Entry 4A3L (X-ray diffraction, 3.50 A resolution); this record covers chains A and B of the 15 polymer chains in the assembly.

[Chain A]
Protein: DNA-directed RNA polymerase II subunit RPB1
From: Saccharomyces cerevisiae
Notes: EC 2.7.7.6
UniProt: P04050 (RPB1_YEAST); numbering as in UniProt (aligned over 1-1732)
Chain sequence (1732 residues; each row starts with the number of its first residue):
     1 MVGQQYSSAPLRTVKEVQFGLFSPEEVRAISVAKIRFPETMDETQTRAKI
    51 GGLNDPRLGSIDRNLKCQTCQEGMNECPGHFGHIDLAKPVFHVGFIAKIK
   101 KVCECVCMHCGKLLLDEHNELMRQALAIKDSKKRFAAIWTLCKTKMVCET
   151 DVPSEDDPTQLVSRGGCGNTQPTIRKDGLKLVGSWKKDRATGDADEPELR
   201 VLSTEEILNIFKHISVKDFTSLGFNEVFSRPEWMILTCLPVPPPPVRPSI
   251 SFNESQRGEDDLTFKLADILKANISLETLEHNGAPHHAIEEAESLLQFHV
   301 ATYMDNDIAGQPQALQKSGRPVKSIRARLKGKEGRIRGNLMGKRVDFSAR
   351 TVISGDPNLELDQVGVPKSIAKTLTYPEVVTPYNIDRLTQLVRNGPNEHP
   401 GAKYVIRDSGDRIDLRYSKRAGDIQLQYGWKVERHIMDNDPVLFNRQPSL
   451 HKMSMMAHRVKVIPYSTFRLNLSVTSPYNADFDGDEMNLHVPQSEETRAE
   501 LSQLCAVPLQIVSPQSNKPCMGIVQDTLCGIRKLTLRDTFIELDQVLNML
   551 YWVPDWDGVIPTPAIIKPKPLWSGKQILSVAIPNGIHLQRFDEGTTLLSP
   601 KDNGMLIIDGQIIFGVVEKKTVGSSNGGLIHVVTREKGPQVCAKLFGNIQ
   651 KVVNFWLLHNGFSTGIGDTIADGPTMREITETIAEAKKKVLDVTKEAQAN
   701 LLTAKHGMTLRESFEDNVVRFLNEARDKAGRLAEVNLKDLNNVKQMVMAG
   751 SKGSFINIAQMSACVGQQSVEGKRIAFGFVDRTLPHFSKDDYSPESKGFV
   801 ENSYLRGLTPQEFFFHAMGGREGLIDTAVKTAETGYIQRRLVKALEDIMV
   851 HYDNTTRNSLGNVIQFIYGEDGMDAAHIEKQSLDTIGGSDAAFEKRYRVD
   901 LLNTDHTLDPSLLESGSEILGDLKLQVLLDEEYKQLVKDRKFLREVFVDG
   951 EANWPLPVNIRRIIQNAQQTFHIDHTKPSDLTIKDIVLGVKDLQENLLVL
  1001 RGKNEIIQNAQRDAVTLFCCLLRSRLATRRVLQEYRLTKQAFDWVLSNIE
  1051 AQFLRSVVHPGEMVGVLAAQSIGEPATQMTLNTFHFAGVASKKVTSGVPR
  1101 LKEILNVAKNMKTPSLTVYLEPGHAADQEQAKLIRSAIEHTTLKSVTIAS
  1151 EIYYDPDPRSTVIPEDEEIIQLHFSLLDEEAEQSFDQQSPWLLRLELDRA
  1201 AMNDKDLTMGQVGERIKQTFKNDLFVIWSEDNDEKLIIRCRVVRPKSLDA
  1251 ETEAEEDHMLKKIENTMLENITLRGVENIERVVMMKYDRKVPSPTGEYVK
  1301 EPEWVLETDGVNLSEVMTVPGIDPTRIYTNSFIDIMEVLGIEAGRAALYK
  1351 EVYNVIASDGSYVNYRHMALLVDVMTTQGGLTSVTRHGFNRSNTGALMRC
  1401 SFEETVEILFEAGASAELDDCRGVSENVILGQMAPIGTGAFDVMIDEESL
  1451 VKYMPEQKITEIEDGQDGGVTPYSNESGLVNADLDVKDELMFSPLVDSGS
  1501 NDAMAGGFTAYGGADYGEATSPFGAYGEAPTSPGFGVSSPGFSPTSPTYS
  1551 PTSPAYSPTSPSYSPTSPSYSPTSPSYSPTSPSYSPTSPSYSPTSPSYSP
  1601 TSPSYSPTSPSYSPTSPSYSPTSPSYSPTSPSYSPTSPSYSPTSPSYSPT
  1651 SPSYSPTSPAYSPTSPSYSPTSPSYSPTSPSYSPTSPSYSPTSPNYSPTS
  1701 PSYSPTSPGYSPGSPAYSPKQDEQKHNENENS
Unresolved in the structure: 1-2, 1084-1091, 1177-1186, 1244-1253, 1456-1732
UniProt features mapped onto this chain:
  - region: Pro-248 to Asp-260 (Lid loop), Asn-306 to Lys-323 (Rudder loop), Pro-810 to Glu-822 (Bridging helix)
  - binding site (Zn(2+)): Cys-67, Cys-70, Cys-77, His-80, Cys-107, Cys-110, Cys-148, Cys-167
  - binding site (Mg(2+)): Asp-481, Asp-483, Asp-485
  - modified residue: Thr-1471 (Phosphothreonine)
  - cross-link (Glycyl lysine isopeptide (Lys-Gly)): Lys-695 (interchain with G-Cter in ubiquitin), Lys-1246 (interchain with G-Cter in ubiquitin), Lys-1350 (interchain with G-Cter in ubiquitin)
  - natural variant: Ser-1653 to Pro-1659 (deletion: In strain: A364A)
  - mutagenesis: Lys-1246 (K1246R: Impairs ubiquitination during transcription stress)
Metal / ion sites: Zn2+ site 1: Cys-67, Cys-70, Cys-77, His-80; Zn2+ site 2: Cys-107, Cys-110, Cys-148, Cys-167; Mg2+: Asp-481, Asp-483, Asp-485 (shared with 1 residue of chain P)
Small-molecule neighbours: AMP-CPP (APC; diphosphomethylphosphonic acid adenosyl ester): Arg-446, Pro-448, Asn-479, Asp-481, Asp-483, Gln-1078, Leu-1081, Asn-1082
Reported in the primary citation:
  - mutagenesis - Q1078N, Q1078S: abolished growth (citing earlier work)

[Chain B]
Protein: DNA-directed RNA polymerase II subunit RPB2
From: Saccharomyces cerevisiae
Notes: EC 2.7.7.6
UniProt: P08518 (RPB2_YEAST); residues 1-1224 here = UniProt positions 1-1224
Chain sequence (1224 residues; row label = number of the first residue in the row):
     1 MSDLANSEKYYDEDPYGFEDESAPITAEDSWAVISAFFREKGLVSQQLDS
    51 FNQFVDYTLQDIICEDSTLILEQLAQHTTESDNISRKYEISFGKIYVTKP
   101 MVNESDGVTHALYPQEARLRNLTYSSGLFVDVKKRTYEAIDVPGRELKYE
   151 LIAEESEDDSESGKVFIGRLPIMLRSKNCYLSEATESDLYKLKECPFDMG
   201 GYFIINGSEKVLIAQERSAGNIVQVFKKAAPSPISHVAEIRSALEKGSRF
   251 ISTLQVKLYGREGSSARTIKATLPYIKQDIPIVIIFRALGIIPDGEILEH
   301 ICYDVNDWQMLEMLKPCVEDGFVIQDRETALDFIGRRGTALGIKKEKRIQ
   351 YAKDILQKEFLPHITQLEGFESRKAFFLGYMINRLLLCALDRKDQDDRDH
   401 FGKKRLDLAGPLLAQLFKTLFKKLTKDIFRYMQRTVEEAHDFNMKLAINA
   451 KTITSGLKYALATGNWGEQKKAMSSRAGVSQVLNRYTYSSTLSHLRRTNT
   501 PIGRDGKLAKPRQLHNTHWGLVCPAETPEGQACGLVKNLSLMSCISVGTD
   551 PMPIITFLSEWGMEPLEDYVPHQSPDATRVFVNGVWHGVHRNPARLMETL
   601 RTLRRKGDINPEVSMIRDIREKELKIFTDAGRVYRPLFIVEDDESLGHKE
   651 LKVRKGHIAKLMATEYQDIEGGFEDVEEYTWSSLLNEGLVEYIDAEEEES
   701 ILIAMQPEDLEPAEANEENDLDVDPAKRIRVSHHATTFTHCEIHPSMILG
   751 VAASIIPFPDHNQSPRNTYQSAMGKQAMGVFLTNYNVRMDTMANILYYPQ
   801 KPLGTTRAMEYLKFRELPAGQNAIVAIACYSGYNQEDSMIMNQSSIDRGL
   851 FRSLFFRSYMDQEKKYGMSITETFEKPQRTNTLRMKHGTYDKLDDDGLIA
   901 PGVRVSGEDVIIGKTTPISPDEEELGQRTAYHSKRDASTPLRSTENGIVD
   951 QVLVTTNQDGLKFVKVRVRTTKIPQIGDKFASRHGQKGTIGITYRREDMP
  1001 FTAEGIVPDLIINPHAIPSRMTVAHLIECLLSKVAALSGNEGDASPFTDI
  1051 TVEGISKLLREHGYQSRGFEVMYNGHTGKKLMAQIFFGPTYYQRLRHMVD
  1101 DKIHARARGPMQVLTRQPVEGRSRDGGLRFGEMERDCMIAHGAASFLKER
  1151 LMEASDAFRVHICGICGLMTVIAKLNHNQFECKGCDNKIDIYQIHIPYAA
  1201 KLLFQELMAMNITPRLYTDRSRDF
Unresolved in the structure: 1-19, 71-89, 135-163, 438-445, 503-508, 669-677, 716-721, 920-932
Metal / ion sites: Zn2+: Cys-1163, Cys-1166, Cys-1182, Cys-1185
Small-molecule neighbours: AMP-CPP (APC; diphosphomethylphosphonic acid adenosyl ester): Arg-766, Tyr-769, Asp-837, Lys-987, Arg-1020

[Chain A / chain B interface]
Contacting residue pairs (468; chain A residue first):
  Gln-4(A) / Phe-1158(B)
  Gln-4(A) / Arg-1159(B)  hydrogen bond (side chain-backbone)
  Gln-5(A) / Arg-1159(B)  hydrogen bond (backbone-side chain)
  Tyr-6(A) / Arg-1159(B)
  Tyr-6(A) / Leu-1175(B)
  Ser-7(A) / Arg-1159(B)
  Ser-7(A) / His-1161(B)  hydrogen bond
  Ser-7(A) / Phe-1180(B)
  Ser-7(A) / Gln-1193(B)
  Ser-8(A) / Asn-1178(B)  hydrogen bond
  Ser-8(A) / Phe-1180(B)
  Ala-9(A) / His-1161(B)
  Ala-9(A) / Gln-1193(B)
  Pro-10(A) / Ile-1191(B)
  Pro-10(A) / Tyr-1192(B)
  Pro-10(A) / Gln-1193(B)  hydrogen bond (backbone-backbone)
  Leu-11(A) / Gln-1193(B)
  Leu-11(A) / His-1195(B)
  Arg-12(A) / Tyr-1192(B)
  Arg-12(A) / Gln-1193(B)  hydrogen bond (backbone-backbone)
  Arg-12(A) / Ile-1194(B)
  Arg-12(A) / Thr-1218(B)  hydrogen bond
  Thr-13(A) / Thr-1218(B)
  Val-14(A) / Ile-1194(B)  hydrophobic
  Val-14(A) / Leu-1216(B)  hydrophobic
  Val-14(A) / Tyr-1217(B)
  Lys-15(A) / Tyr-1217(B)  hydrogen bond (backbone-backbone)
  Lys-15(A) / Thr-1218(B)  hydrogen bond (side chain-backbone)
  Lys-15(A) / Asp-1219(B)
  Lys-15(A) / Arg-1220(B)  hydrogen bond (backbone-side chain)
  Glu-16(A) / Arg-1215(B)
  Glu-16(A) / Leu-1216(B)
  Glu-16(A) / Tyr-1217(B)  hydrogen bond (backbone-backbone)
  Glu-16(A) / Asp-1219(B)
  Glu-16(A) / Arg-1220(B)
  Glu-16(A) / Ser-1221(B)  hydrogen bond (side chain-backbone)
  Glu-16(A) / Arg-1222(B)  hydrogen bond (side chain-backbone)
  Val-17(A) / Arg-1215(B)
  Val-17(A) / Leu-1216(B)  hydrophobic
  Gln-18(A) / Thr-1213(B)
  Gln-18(A) / Arg-1215(B)  hydrogen bond (backbone-backbone)
  Gln-18(A) / Tyr-1217(B)
  Phe-19(A) / Thr-1213(B)
  Gly-20(A) / Ile-1212(B)
  Gly-20(A) / Thr-1213(B)  hydrogen bond (backbone-backbone)
  Leu-21(A) / Asn-1211(B)
  Leu-21(A) / Thr-1213(B)  hydrogen bond (backbone-side chain)
  Phe-22(A) / Met-1208(B)  hydrophobic
  Phe-22(A) / Asn-1211(B)  hydrogen bond (backbone-backbone)
  Phe-22(A) / Thr-1213(B)
  Glu-26(A) / Cys-1166(B)
  Glu-26(A) / Leu-1168(B)
  Glu-26(A) / Arg-1215(B)  salt bridge
  Ala-29(A) / Gly-1184(B)
  Ile-30(A) / Thr-1170(B)
  Ile-30(A) / Lys-1183(B)  hydrogen bond (backbone-side chain)
  Ile-30(A) / Met-1208(B)  hydrophobic
  Cys-70(A) / Ala-1173(B)
  Cys-70(A) / Lys-1174(B)
  Gln-71(A) / Lys-1174(B)
  Glu-72(A) / Ala-1173(B)
  Glu-72(A) / Lys-1174(B)
  Glu-72(A) / Leu-1175(B)  hydrogen bond (side chain-backbone)
  Glu-72(A) / Asn-1176(B)
  Met-74(A) / Arg-1116(B)  hydrogen bond (backbone-side chain)
  Asn-75(A) / Arg-1116(B)  hydrogen bond
  Glu-76(A) / Phe-1158(B)
  Glu-76(A) / Arg-1159(B)  salt bridge
  Glu-76(A) / Leu-1175(B)
  Cys-77(A) / Arg-1116(B)
  Pro-78(A) / Phe-1158(B)  hydrophobic
  Pro-78(A) / Val-1160(B)  hydrophobic
  Pro-78(A) / Lys-1201(B)
  Gly-79(A) / Lys-1201(B)
  Gly-79(A) / Gln-1205(B)  hydrogen bond (backbone-side chain)
  His-80(A) / Ile-1172(B)
  Phe-81(A) / Gln-1205(B)
  Phe-81(A) / Met-1208(B)  hydrophobic
  Phe-81(A) / Ala-1209(B)
  His-92(A) / Met-1210(B)  hydrogen bond (side chain-backbone)
  His-92(A) / Asn-1211(B)
  Phe-95(A) / Ile-1212(B)  hydrophobic
  Phe-228(A) / Arg-1215(B)
  Trp-233(A) / Asn-1211(B)
  Leu-236(A) / Asn-1211(B)
  Pro-240(A) / Met-1208(B)
  Pro-240(A) / Asn-1211(B)
  Pro-242(A) / Ala-1209(B)  hydrophobic
  Pro-243(A) / Gln-1205(B)
  Pro-245(A) / Leu-1114(B)
  Pro-245(A) / Tyr-1198(B)
  Pro-245(A) / Lys-1201(B)
  Val-246(A) / Leu-1114(B)
  Val-246(A) / Gln-1205(B)
  Val-246(A) / Glu-1206(B)
  Pro-248(A) / Leu-1114(B)
  Asn-253(A) / Arg-884(B)  hydrogen bond (backbone-side chain)
  Asn-253(A) / Arg-935(B)
  Glu-254(A) / Arg-935(B)
  Ser-255(A) / Ile-918(B)
  Ser-255(A) / Arg-935(B)
  Tyr-303(A) / Ala-1209(B)
  Met-304(A) / Met-1210(B)  hydrophobic
  Lys-317(A) / Lys-471(B)
  Ser-318(A) / Lys-470(B)
  Ser-318(A) / Lys-471(B)
  Gly-319(A) / Lys-471(B)
  Ile-325(A) / Glu-1206(B)
  Ile-325(A) / Met-1210(B)  hydrophobic
  Arg-328(A) / Glu-1206(B)  salt bridge
  Leu-329(A) / Leu-1203(B)  hydrophobic
  Leu-329(A) / Glu-1206(B)
  Leu-329(A) / Met-1210(B)  hydrophobic
  Arg-335(A) / Leu-1114(B)
  Arg-335(A) / Thr-1115(B)
  Arg-335(A) / Ala-1199(B)
  Arg-335(A) / Leu-1202(B)
  Arg-335(A) / Glu-1206(B)  salt bridge
  Ile-336(A) / Leu-1203(B)  hydrophobic
  Arg-337(A) / Arg-1129(B)  hydrogen bond (backbone-side chain)
  Arg-337(A) / Glu-1132(B)  salt bridge
  Gly-338(A) / Arg-1129(B)  hydrogen bond (backbone-side chain)
  Asn-339(A) / Thr-1115(B)
  Asn-339(A) / Gln-1117(B)  hydrogen bond (backbone-side chain)
  Asn-339(A) / Asp-1156(B)
  Asn-339(A) / Ala-1199(B)
  Leu-340(A) / Pro-1197(B)  hydrophobic
  Leu-340(A) / Ala-1199(B)  hydrophobic
  Leu-340(A) / Ala-1200(B)
  Met-341(A) / Glu-1132(B)
  Met-341(A) / Arg-1135(B)
  Gly-342(A) / Arg-1129(B)  hydrogen bond (backbone-side chain)
  Gly-342(A) / Phe-1130(B)
  Lys-343(A) / Gln-1117(B)
  Lys-343(A) / Leu-1128(B)
  Lys-343(A) / Arg-1129(B)
  Lys-343(A) / Phe-1130(B)  hydrogen bond (backbone-backbone)
  Lys-343(A) / Leu-1151(B)
  Lys-343(A) / Ser-1155(B)
  Lys-343(A) / Asp-1156(B)
  Lys-343(A) / Pro-1197(B)
  Arg-344(A) / Gln-1117(B)
  Arg-344(A) / Pro-1118(B)
  Arg-344(A) / Val-1119(B)
  Arg-344(A) / Glu-1120(B)
  Arg-344(A) / Gly-1127(B)  hydrogen bond (side chain-backbone)
  Arg-344(A) / Leu-1128(B)
  Arg-344(A) / Arg-1129(B)
  Arg-344(A) / Ser-1155(B)  hydrogen bond (backbone-side chain)
  Val-345(A) / Pro-1118(B)  hydrophobic
  Val-345(A) / Gly-1127(B)
  Val-345(A) / Leu-1128(B)  hydrogen bond (backbone-backbone)
  Val-345(A) / Phe-1130(B)  hydrophobic
  Val-345(A) / Arg-1150(B)
  Val-345(A) / Ala-1154(B)
  Val-345(A) / Ser-1155(B)
  Asp-346(A) / Arg-1106(B)  salt bridge
  Asp-346(A) / Arg-1108(B)
  Asp-346(A) / Gly-1109(B)
  Asp-346(A) / Met-1111(B)
  Asp-346(A) / Pro-1118(B)
  Asp-346(A) / Arg-1150(B)  hydrogen bond (backbone-side chain)
  Asp-346(A) / Ala-1154(B)  hydrogen bond (backbone-backbone)
  Phe-347(A) / Arg-1106(B)  hydrogen bond (backbone-backbone)
  Phe-347(A) / Ala-1107(B)
  Phe-347(A) / Arg-1108(B)
  Phe-347(A) / Arg-1150(B)  hydrogen bond (backbone-side chain)
  Ser-348(A) / Ala-1105(B)
  Ser-348(A) / Arg-1106(B)  hydrogen bond (backbone-backbone)
  Ser-348(A) / Gly-1127(B)
  Ser-348(A) / Leu-1128(B)  hydrogen bond (side chain-backbone)
  Ala-349(A) / His-1104(B)
  Ala-349(A) / Ala-1105(B)  hydrophobic
  Ala-349(A) / Leu-1128(B)
  Arg-350(A) / Ile-1103(B)
  Arg-350(A) / His-1104(B)  hydrogen bond (backbone-backbone)
  Arg-350(A) / Leu-1128(B)
  Thr-351(A) / Val-1099(B)
  Thr-351(A) / Ile-1103(B)
  Val-352(A) / Gly-977(B)
  Val-352(A) / Val-1099(B)  hydrophobic
  Val-352(A) / Lys-1102(B)
  Asp-356(A) / Tyr-833(B)  hydrogen bond
  Pro-357(A) / Ser-831(B)
  Pro-357(A) / Gly-832(B)
  Pro-357(A) / Tyr-833(B)
  Asn-358(A) / Tyr-833(B)  hydrogen bond
  Ser-369(A) / Ile-1103(B)
  Ile-370(A) / Ile-1103(B)  hydrophobic
  Ile-370(A) / Ala-1105(B)  hydrophobic
  Thr-373(A) / Ala-1105(B)
  Thr-373(A) / Ala-1107(B)
  Leu-374(A) / Arg-1106(B)
  Leu-374(A) / Ala-1107(B)  hydrophobic
  Thr-375(A) / Ala-1107(B)
  Lys-403(A) / Ala-1107(B)
  Tyr-404(A) / Arg-1108(B)
  Arg-412(A) / Arg-1108(B)
  Glu-433(A) / Arg-1108(B)  salt bridge
  Leu-443(A) / Met-1138(B)  hydrophobic
  Leu-443(A) / Phe-1146(B)  hydrophobic
  Gln-447(A) / Arg-1129(B)
  Gln-447(A) / Glu-1134(B)
  Pro-448(A) / Met-1133(B)
  Pro-448(A) / Glu-1134(B)
  Ser-449(A) / Met-1133(B)
  Ser-449(A) / Glu-1134(B)  hydrogen bond
  Ser-449(A) / Cys-1137(B)
  Leu-450(A) / Met-1133(B)  hydrophobic
  His-451(A) / Cys-1137(B)  hydrogen bond (backbone-side chain)
  Lys-452(A) / Ala-1140(B)
  Lys-452(A) / His-1141(B)  hydrogen bond (backbone-side chain)
  Met-455(A) / Phe-1130(B)  hydrophobic
  Met-455(A) / Glu-1134(B)
  Met-455(A) / Met-1138(B)  hydrophobic
  Met-455(A) / His-1141(B)  hydrogen bond (backbone-side chain)
  Tyr-465(A) / Ile-976(B)  hydrophobic
  Ser-466(A) / Gln-975(B)  hydrogen bond
  Ser-466(A) / Val-1099(B)
  Ser-466(A) / Asp-1100(B)  hydrogen bond
  Ser-466(A) / Ile-1103(B)
  Thr-467(A) / Ile-976(B)
  Thr-467(A) / Gly-977(B)
  Arg-469(A) / Tyr-833(B)
  Arg-469(A) / Gly-991(B)  hydrogen bond (side chain-backbone)
  Leu-472(A) / Gln-835(B)
  Leu-472(A) / Glu-836(B)
  Thr-475(A) / Glu-836(B)
  Ala-480(A) / Glu-836(B)
  Asp-481(A) / Glu-836(B)
  Phe-482(A) / Gln-835(B)
  Phe-482(A) / Glu-836(B)  hydrogen bond (backbone-backbone)
  Phe-482(A) / Asp-837(B)
  Phe-482(A) / Ser-838(B)
  Phe-482(A) / Thr-989(B)  hydrogen bond (backbone-side chain)
  Asp-483(A) / Asp-837(B)
  Asp-483(A) / Lys-979(B)
  Asp-483(A) / Lys-987(B)
  Gly-484(A) / Thr-989(B)
  Gly-484(A) / Lys-1102(B)  hydrogen bond (backbone-side chain)
  Glu-486(A) / Lys-1102(B)  salt bridge
  Asn-488(A) / Leu-1128(B)
  His-490(A) / Phe-1130(B)
  His-490(A) / Arg-1150(B)  hydrogen bond
  Val-491(A) / Arg-1150(B)  hydrogen bond (backbone-side chain)
  Pro-492(A) / Glu-1149(B)
  Gln-493(A) / Glu-1149(B)  hydrogen bond (backbone-side chain)
  Ser-494(A) / Glu-1149(B)  hydrogen bond (backbone-side chain)
  Glu-496(A) / Ser-1145(B)  hydrogen bond
  Thr-497(A) / Ser-1145(B)
  Thr-497(A) / Phe-1146(B)
  Thr-497(A) / Glu-1149(B)  hydrogen bond
  Glu-500(A) / Ala-1143(B)
  Glu-500(A) / Ala-1144(B)  hydrogen bond (side chain-backbone)
  Glu-500(A) / Ser-1145(B)  hydrogen bond (side chain-backbone)
  Glu-500(A) / Phe-1146(B)  hydrogen bond (side chain-backbone)
  Leu-501(A) / Phe-1146(B)  hydrophobic
  Leu-504(A) / Gly-1142(B)
  Cys-505(A) / Met-1138(B)  hydrophobic
  Cys-505(A) / His-1141(B)
  Gln-510(A) / His-1141(B)
  Val-524(A) / Gln-835(B)
  Val-524(A) / Glu-836(B)
  Gln-525(A) / Gln-835(B)
  Gln-525(A) / Glu-836(B)  hydrogen bond (side chain-backbone)
  Gln-525(A) / Asn-1013(B)
  Gln-525(A) / His-1015(B)
  Asp-526(A) / Cys-829(B)
  Asp-526(A) / Gly-832(B)
  Asp-526(A) / Asn-834(B)
  Asp-526(A) / Gln-835(B)  hydrogen bond (backbone-side chain)
  Asp-526(A) / Asn-1013(B)  hydrogen bond
  Asp-526(A) / His-1015(B)
  Thr-527(A) / Gln-835(B)
  Cys-529(A) / His-1015(B)
  Asp-544(A) / Lys-1079(B)  salt bridge
  Gln-545(A) / Lys-1079(B)
  Leu-657(A) / Cys-829(B)  hydrophobic
  Leu-658(A) / Tyr-830(B)
  Leu-658(A) / Ser-831(B)
  Leu-658(A) / Asn-1074(B)  hydrogen bond (backbone-side chain)
  Leu-658(A) / His-1076(B)
  His-659(A) / Asn-1074(B)  hydrogen bond
  His-659(A) / Thr-1077(B)
  His-659(A) / Leu-1081(B)
  Asn-660(A) / Leu-1081(B)
  Asn-660(A) / Met-1082(B)  hydrogen bond (backbone-backbone)
  Asn-660(A) / Ala-1083(B)  hydrogen bond (backbone-backbone)
  Gly-661(A) / Leu-1081(B)
  Gly-661(A) / Ala-1083(B)
  Phe-662(A) / Ala-828(B)
  Phe-662(A) / Cys-829(B)  hydrogen bond (backbone-backbone)
  Phe-662(A) / Pro-1014(B)  hydrophobic
  Phe-662(A) / Ala-1083(B)
  Ser-663(A) / Ile-827(B)  hydrogen bond (side chain-backbone)
  Ser-663(A) / Pro-1014(B)
  Ser-663(A) / Gln-1084(B)
  Ser-663(A) / Ile-1085(B)
  Ser-663(A) / Phe-1086(B)  hydrogen bond (side chain-backbone)
  Thr-664(A) / Ile-827(B)
  Thr-664(A) / Pro-1014(B)
  Thr-664(A) / Phe-1086(B)
  Gly-665(A) / Phe-1069(B)
  Gly-665(A) / Phe-1086(B)
  Ile-666(A) / Leu-1026(B)  hydrophobic
  Ile-666(A) / Ile-1027(B)  hydrophobic
  Ile-666(A) / Leu-1030(B)  hydrophobic
  Ile-666(A) / Arg-1067(B)
  Ile-666(A) / Phe-1086(B)  hydrophobic
  Gly-667(A) / Phe-1069(B)
  Asp-668(A) / Phe-1069(B)
  Ile-670(A) / Val-1052(B)  hydrophobic
  Ile-670(A) / Arg-1067(B)
  Thr-680(A) / Ile-729(B)
  Met-746(A) / Pro-1014(B)
  Met-746(A) / His-1015(B)
  Met-746(A) / Pro-1018(B)  hydrophobic
  Ser-751(A) / His-1015(B)  hydrogen bond
  Lys-752(A) / His-1015(B)
  Lys-752(A) / Pro-1018(B)
  Lys-752(A) / Ser-1019(B)
  Lys-752(A) / Arg-1020(B)
  Asn-757(A) / Pro-1018(B)
  Asn-757(A) / Ser-1019(B)
  Asn-757(A) / Met-1021(B)  hydrogen bond
  Gln-760(A) / Met-1021(B)
  Met-761(A) / Pro-1018(B)
  Met-761(A) / Met-1021(B)  hydrophobic
  Met-761(A) / Val-1023(B)  hydrophobic
  Glu-771(A) / Lys-510(B)  salt bridge
  Glu-771(A) / Gln-513(B)
  Ala-776(A) / Asn-516(B)  hydrogen bond (backbone-side chain)
  Gly-778(A) / His-400(B)
  Gly-778(A) / His-515(B)
  Gly-778(A) / Asn-516(B)
  Phe-779(A) / Asn-516(B)
  Phe-779(A) / Thr-517(B)
  Phe-779(A) / Glu-698(B)
  Phe-779(A) / Glu-699(B)
  Val-780(A) / Glu-699(B)  hydrogen bond (backbone-side chain)
  Arg-782(A) / Glu-698(B)  hydrogen bond (side chain-backbone)
  Arg-782(A) / Glu-699(B)  hydrogen bond (side chain-backbone)
  Arg-782(A) / Ile-701(B)  hydrogen bond (side chain-backbone)
  Arg-782(A) / Leu-702(B)
  Thr-783(A) / Asn-516(B)  hydrogen bond (backbone-side chain)
  Leu-784(A) / Trp-519(B)  hydrophobic
  Pro-785(A) / Glu-698(B)
  Pro-785(A) / Ile-701(B)
  Pro-785(A) / Leu-702(B)
  Pro-785(A) / Ile-703(B)  hydrogen bond (backbone-backbone)
  His-786(A) / Trp-519(B)  hydrogen bond
  His-786(A) / Ile-703(B)
  His-786(A) / Met-705(B)
  His-786(A) / Glu-742(B)  salt bridge
  Phe-787(A) / Leu-702(B)
  Lys-789(A) / Arg-620(B)
  Glu-795(A) / Val-731(B)
  Glu-801(A) / Ile-729(B)
  Asn-802(A) / Arg-728(B)
  Asn-802(A) / Ile-729(B)  hydrogen bond (side chain-backbone)
  Tyr-804(A) / His-761(B)  hydrogen bond (backbone-side chain)
  Tyr-804(A) / Asn-762(B)
  Tyr-804(A) / Gln-763(B)
  Tyr-804(A) / Met-1021(B)  hydrophobic
  Tyr-804(A) / Val-1023(B)  hydrophobic
  Leu-805(A) / His-761(B)  hydrogen bond (backbone-side chain)
  Arg-806(A) / Pro-725(B)  hydrogen bond (side chain-backbone)
  Arg-806(A) / Ala-726(B)
  Arg-806(A) / Lys-727(B)  hydrogen bond (side chain-backbone)
  Arg-806(A) / Arg-728(B)
  Arg-806(A) / Ile-729(B)
  Arg-806(A) / His-761(B)
  Gly-807(A) / Arg-728(B)
  Gly-807(A) / Asp-760(B)
  Gly-807(A) / His-761(B)
  Leu-808(A) / Arg-728(B)
  Leu-808(A) / Asp-760(B)  hydrogen bond (backbone-backbone)
  Leu-808(A) / Phe-1047(B)
  Thr-809(A) / Ile-729(B)
  Thr-809(A) / Arg-730(B)
  Pro-810(A) / Trp-519(B)
  Pro-810(A) / Met-705(B)  hydrophobic
  Pro-810(A) / Pro-745(B)  hydrophobic
  Pro-810(A) / Phe-1047(B)  hydrophobic
  Gln-811(A) / Met-705(B)
  Gln-811(A) / Val-731(B)
  Phe-813(A) / Pro-524(B)  hydrophobic
  Phe-813(A) / Ile-748(B)  hydrophobic
  Phe-813(A) / Leu-749(B)  hydrophobic
  Phe-813(A) / Pro-759(B)
  Phe-813(A) / Asn-767(B)
  Phe-813(A) / Phe-1047(B)  hydrophobic
  Phe-814(A) / Leu-514(B)  hydrophobic
  Phe-814(A) / His-515(B)
  Phe-814(A) / Trp-519(B)  hydrophobic
  His-816(A) / Gln-763(B)
  His-816(A) / Ser-764(B)  hydrogen bond (side chain-backbone)
  Ala-817(A) / Leu-514(B)  hydrophobic
  Ala-817(A) / Pro-524(B)  hydrophobic
  Ala-817(A) / Ser-764(B)
  Met-818(A) / Leu-514(B)
  Met-818(A) / Asn-516(B)
  Arg-821(A) / Arg-512(B)  hydrogen bond (side chain-backbone)
  Arg-821(A) / Leu-514(B)
  Arg-821(A) / Pro-524(B)  hydrogen bond (side chain-backbone)
  Arg-821(A) / Thr-527(B)
  Arg-821(A) / Gly-534(B)
  Glu-822(A) / Gln-513(B)
  Leu-824(A) / Glu-529(B)
  Leu-824(A) / Cys-533(B)  hydrophobic
  Leu-824(A) / Pro-765(B)  hydrophobic
  Ile-825(A) / Arg-512(B)
  Ile-825(A) / Gln-513(B)
  Ala-828(A) / Gly-530(B)
  Arg-839(A) / Glu-1132(B)  salt bridge
  Val-842(A) / Asp-1136(B)
  Lys-843(A) / Glu-1132(B)
  Lys-843(A) / Arg-1135(B)
  Glu-846(A) / Arg-1135(B)  salt bridge
  Glu-1062(A) / Ala-1140(B)
  Met-1063(A) / Ile-1139(B)
  Val-1066(A) / Asp-1136(B)
  Val-1066(A) / Ile-1139(B)  hydrophobic
  Leu-1067(A) / Ala-1140(B)
  Gln-1070(A) / Ala-1140(B)
  Lys-1144(A) / Glu-262(B)  salt bridge
  Asn-1265(A) / Gly-263(B)
  Asn-1265(A) / Ser-264(B)
  Asn-1265(A) / Ser-265(B)
  Glu-1269(A) / Glu-262(B)
  Glu-1269(A) / Gly-263(B)
  Val-1406(A) / Met-1210(B)  hydrophobic
  Leu-1409(A) / Leu-1207(B)  hydrophobic
  Leu-1409(A) / Ile-1212(B)
  Phe-1410(A) / Met-1210(B)  hydrophobic
  Phe-1410(A) / Ile-1212(B)  hydrophobic
  Leu-1418(A) / Arg-1222(B)  hydrogen bond (backbone-side chain)
  Asp-1420(A) / Arg-1220(B)  hydrogen bond (backbone-side chain)
  Asp-1420(A) / Arg-1222(B)  salt bridge
  Cys-1421(A) / Arg-1220(B)
  Arg-1422(A) / Arg-1220(B)
  Arg-1422(A) / Asp-1223(B)  hydrogen bond (side chain-backbone)
  Arg-1422(A) / Phe-1224(B)  hydrogen bond (side chain-backbone)
  Val-1424(A) / Ile-1139(B)  hydrophobic
  Val-1428(A) / Leu-1151(B)  hydrophobic
  Val-1428(A) / Pro-1197(B)
  Ile-1429(A) / Pro-1197(B)
  Ile-1429(A) / Ala-1200(B)
  Leu-1430(A) / His-1195(B)
  Leu-1430(A) / Ile-1196(B)
  Leu-1430(A) / Pro-1197(B)
  Leu-1430(A) / Phe-1204(B)  hydrophobic
  Gly-1431(A) / Lys-1148(B)
  Gly-1431(A) / Met-1152(B)
  Gly-1431(A) / Pro-1197(B)
  Gln-1432(A) / Lys-1148(B)
  Met-1433(A) / Ala-1144(B)  hydrophobic
  Met-1433(A) / Ser-1145(B)
  Met-1433(A) / Lys-1148(B)
  Ala-1434(A) / Ala-1144(B)
  Ile-1436(A) / Ile-1139(B)  hydrophobic
  Ile-1436(A) / Gly-1142(B)
  Ile-1436(A) / Ala-1144(B)
  Gly-1437(A) / Gly-1142(B)
  Thr-1438(A) / Gly-1142(B)  hydrogen bond (backbone-backbone)
  Thr-1438(A) / Ala-1144(B)
  Thr-1438(A) / Ser-1145(B)
  Gly-1439(A) / Ala-1144(B)
Other interface residues (no listed pair), chain A (234 interface residues in all): Val-27, Val-32, Thr-69, Ile-250, Arg-326, Ser-354, Gly-355, Pro-367, Asn-445, Asn-654, Thr-669, Asn-742, Gly-753, Val-770, Ile-775, Phe-777, Asp-781, Ser-788, Gly-820, Val-829, Gln-838, Leu-1397, Ser-1401, Gly-1413, Ser-1425
Other interface residues (no listed pair), chain B (206 interface residues in all): Asp-397, His-518, Cys-523, Ala-525, Arg-635, Ser-700, Thr-768, Tyr-769, Gly-988, Ile-990, Lys-1080, Gln-1112, Val-1113, Gly-1121, Gly-1131, Leu-1147, Val-1171, Pro-1214

[Summary]
The interface between chain A and chain B involves 234 residues on one side and 206 on the other; the contacts
include 94 hydrogen bonds and 15 salt bridges. Among the polar pairs are Glu-26(A)/Arg-1215(B),
Glu-76(A)/Arg-1159(B) and Arg-328(A)/Glu-1206(B). The paper reports that Q1078N and Q1078S of chain A abolish
growth.
Chain A is DNA-directed RNA polymerase II subunit RPB1 and chain B is DNA-directed RNA polymerase II subunit
RPB2, both from Saccharomyces cerevisiae; the structure, RNA Polymerase II initial transcribing complex with a
7nt DNA-RNA hybrid and soaked with AMPCPP, was determined by X-ray diffraction together with 4A3B, 4A3C, 4A3D,
4A3E, 4A3F, 4A3G and 4 further entries from the same study.
